PDB entry 8Y5I | electron microscopy, 3.00 A resolution | chains A and D of the 5 polymer chains in the assembly

Chain A (and D):
Protein: Spermidine/putrescine import ATP-binding protein PotA
Source organism: Escherichia coli
Notes: EC 7.6.2.11; chain D of this document is another copy of the same molecule, construct and numbering; everything in this record applies to it too
UniProt: P69874 (POTA_ECOLI); residue numbers follow UniProt; this construct covers 1-378
Chain sequence (378 residues; numbered 1 to 378; the number before each row is that of its first residue):
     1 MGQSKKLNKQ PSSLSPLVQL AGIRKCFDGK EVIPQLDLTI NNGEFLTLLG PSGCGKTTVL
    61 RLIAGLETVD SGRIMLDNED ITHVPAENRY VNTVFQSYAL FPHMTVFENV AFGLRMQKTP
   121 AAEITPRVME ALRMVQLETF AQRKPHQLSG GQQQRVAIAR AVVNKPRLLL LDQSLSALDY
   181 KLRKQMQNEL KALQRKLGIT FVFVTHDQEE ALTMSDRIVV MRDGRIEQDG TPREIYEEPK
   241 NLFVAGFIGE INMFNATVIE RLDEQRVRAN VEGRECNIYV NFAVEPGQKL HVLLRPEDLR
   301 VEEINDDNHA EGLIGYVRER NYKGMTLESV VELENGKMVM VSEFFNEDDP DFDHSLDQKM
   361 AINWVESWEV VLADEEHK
Unresolved in the structure: 1-15, 374-378
Construct notes: engineered mutation Q173 (Glu in P69874)
Bound ions: Mg2+ near Q96 (its only coordinating residue here)
Residues lining bound ligands:
  - ATP (adenosine-5'-triphosphate), molecule 1: F27, D28, K30, V32, S52, G53, C54, G55, K56, T57, T58, Q96, H206
  - ATP, molecule 2: F140, R143, H146, Q147, L148, S149, G150, G151, Q152
What the authors report for this chain:
  - binding site for ATP: F27, K30, S52, K56, T57, T58, R143, Q147, S149, H206
  - Mg2+ coordination: T57
  - catalytic residues: D172
  - mutagenesis - F27A, T57A, S149A, D172A, E173Q: decreased catalytic activity
  - mutagenesis - R143A: unchanged catalytic activity

Chain A / chain D interface:
Residue-residue contacts (56; chain A residue first):
  K30(A) - R143(D)
  G50(A) - D179(D)
  P51(A) - D179(D)
  S52(A) - R155(D)  hydrogen bond
  S52(A) - D179(D)  hydrogen bond (backbone-side chain)
  R143(A) - K30(D)
  R155(A) - S52(D)
  A177(A) - H206(D)
  L178(A) - H206(D)
  D179(A) - P51(D)
  D179(A) - S52(D)
  D179(A) - F247(D)
  Y180(A) - Q208(D)
  K181(A) - G246(D)
  H206(A) - A177(D)  hydrogen bond (side chain-backbone)
  H206(A) - L178(D)
  Q208(A) - Y180(D)
  E209(A) - K323(D)  salt bridge
  L212(A) - Y322(D)
  L212(A) - G324(D)
  T213(A) - Y322(D)
  T213(A) - K323(D)
  P232(A) - Y322(D)
  Y236(A) - Y322(D)
  Y236(A) - M325(D)
  Y236(A) - N346(D)
  E237(A) - N346(D)
  E237(A) - D348(D)
  G246(A) - K181(D)
  E250(A) - Y180(D)
  E250(A) - K184(D)  salt bridge
  E297(A) - F344(D)
  E297(A) - N346(D)
  D298(A) - N346(D)
  R300(A) - E347(D)  salt bridge
  Y322(A) - P232(D)  hydrogen bond (side chain-backbone)
  Y322(A) - R233(D)
  Y322(A) - Y236(D)
  K323(A) - E209(D)
  K323(A) - T213(D)
  G324(A) - L212(D)
  G324(A) - Y236(D)
  M325(A) - Y236(D)
  M325(A) - E297(D)
  F344(A) - E297(D)
  F344(A) - F344(D)  hydrophobic
  F345(A) - R233(D)
  F345(A) - E237(D)
  N346(A) - W368(D)
  D348(A) - S367(D)
  D348(A) - W368(D)
  D349(A) - W368(D)
  S367(A) - D349(D)
  W368(A) - N346(D)
  W368(A) - E347(D)
  W368(A) - D349(D)
Interface residues without a listed pair, chain A (45 interface residues in all): D28, Q96, Q147, G151, S176, K184, R233, F247, N321, E347
Interface residues without a listed pair, chain D (41 interface residues in all): D28, G50, Q96, Q147, Q173, L182, E250

In short:
The interface between chain A and chain D involves 45 residues on one side and 41 on the other; the contacts
include 4 hydrogen bonds and 3 salt bridges. Polar pairs include E209(A)-K323(D), E250(A)-K184(D) and
R300(A)-E347(D). The paper reports the catalytic residue D172(A); F27A, T57A and S149A of chain A, among
others, reduce catalytic activity; 6 substitutions were tested in all.
Chain A and chain D are both Spermidine/putrescine import ATP-binding protein PotA (Escherichia coli); the
structure, Cryo-EM structure of E.coli spermidine transporter PotD-PotABC in translocation intermidiate state,
was determined by electron microscopy together with 8Y5F, 8Y5G, 8Y5H and 8ZX1 from the same study.
